PDB entry 3MX9 | X-ray diffraction, 2.60 A resolution | chains A and D of the 3 polymer chains in the assembly

[Chain A]
Protein: Protein scV3V2(G19S)
From: Chlamydomonas reinhardtii
Notes: engineered mutation(s): G19S
Sequence (362 residues; row label = number of the first residue in the row; note: 1 number in that range is skipped by the numbering (no residue carries it; nothing is unmodelled there); numbering starts at 0):
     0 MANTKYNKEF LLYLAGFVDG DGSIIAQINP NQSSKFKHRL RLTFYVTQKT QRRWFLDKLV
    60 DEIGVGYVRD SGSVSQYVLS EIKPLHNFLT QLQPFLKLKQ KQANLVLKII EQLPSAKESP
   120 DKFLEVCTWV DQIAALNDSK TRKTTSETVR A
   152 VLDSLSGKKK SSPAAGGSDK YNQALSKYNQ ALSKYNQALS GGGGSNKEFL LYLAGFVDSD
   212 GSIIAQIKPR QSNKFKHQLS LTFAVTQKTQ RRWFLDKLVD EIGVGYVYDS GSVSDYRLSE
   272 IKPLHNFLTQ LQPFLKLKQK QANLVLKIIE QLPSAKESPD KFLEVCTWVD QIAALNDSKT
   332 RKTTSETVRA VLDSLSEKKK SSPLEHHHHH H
Not modelled in the structure: 0-1, 152-195, 345-362
Ion coordination: Ca2+ site 1: Gly19, Asp211 (shared with 1 residue of chain C; DC614(D) of chain D); Ca2+ site 2: Asp20, Ser210 (shared with 1 residue of chain C; DC615(D) of chain D)

[Chain D]
Molecule: 24-nt DNA strand
Sequence (24 nucleotides; row label = number of the first residue in the row):
   601 TCTGGCTGAG GTACCTGAGA ACAA
Ion coordination: Ca2+ site 1: DC614 (shared with Gly19(A), Asp211(A) of chain A; 1 residue of chain C); Ca2+ site 2: DC615 (shared with Asp20(A), Ser210(A) of chain A; 1 residue of chain C)

[Chain A / chain D interface]
Contacting residue pairs (60):
  Asp20(A) with DC615(D), phosphate contact
  Ser32(A) with DT601(D), phosphate contact
  Ser33(A) with DC602(D), phosphate contact
  Lys34(A) with DT601(D), sugar contact; DC602(D), hydrogen bond to the phosphate
  Arg38(A) with DT603(D), base contact; DG604(D), hydrogen bond to the base
  Arg40(A) with DG604(D), hydrogen bond to the base; DG605(D), hydrogen bond to the base; DC606(D), base contact
  Tyr66(A) with DG605(D), phosphate contact; DC606(D), base contact
  Arg68(A) with DT607(D), base contact; DG608(D), hydrogen bond to the base; DA609(D), base contact
  Ser79(A) with DG604(D), phosphate contact; DG605(D), phosphate contact
  Glu80(A) with DG604(D), phosphate contact
  Ile81(A) with DG604(D), hydrogen bond to the phosphate
  Asp137(A) with DA613(D), sugar contact
  Thr140(A) with DG610(D), sugar contact
  Ser210(A) with DC615(D), phosphate contact
  Asp211(A) with DC614(D), phosphate contact; DC615(D), phosphate contact
  Gly212(A) with DC615(D), sugar contact; DT616(D), phosphate contact
  Ser213(A) with DC615(D), sugar contact; DT616(D), hydrogen bond to the phosphate
  Ile215(A) with DT616(D), base contact; DG617(D), phosphate contact
  Gln217(A) with DG617(D), sugar contact; DA618(D), hydrogen bond to the base
  Lys219(A) with DG619(D), hydrogen bond to the base
  Arg221(A) with DA621(D), base contact; DC622(D), base contact
  Ala235(A) with DT616(D), base contact
  Thr237(A) with DC614(D), sugar contact; DC615(D), base contact
  Gln238(A) with DC614(D), hydrogen bond to the phosphate
  Lys239(A) with DA613(D), salt bridge to the phosphate; DC614(D), hydrogen bond to the phosphate
  Arg242(A) with DC614(D), salt bridge to the phosphate
  Val264(A) with DC614(D), base contact
  Asp266(A) with DT616(D), base contact
  Arg268(A) with DT616(D), hydrogen bond to the base; DG617(D), hydrogen bond to the base
  Lys289(A) with DT616(D), salt bridge to the phosphate
  Ala324(A) with DG617(D), phosphate contact
  Asn327(A) with DT616(D), phosphate contact; DG617(D), hydrogen bond to the phosphate
  Asp328(A) with DT616(D), hydrogen bond to the phosphate
  Ser329(A) with DT616(D), phosphate contact; DG617(D), hydrogen bond to the phosphate
  Thr331(A) with DG617(D), sugar contact; DA618(D), sugar contact
  Arg332(A) with DG617(D), phosphate contact; DA618(D), phosphate contact
  Lys333(A) with DG617(D), phosphate contact; DA618(D), hydrogen bond to the phosphate
  Thr334(A) with DA618(D), hydrogen bond to the phosphate
Also at the interface, not in a pair above, chain A (40 interface residues in all): Ile214, Pro220
Also at the interface, not in a pair above, chain D (20 interface residues in all): DG611

[Summary]
Chain A and chain D form an interface of 40 and 20 residues respectively; the contacts include 18 hydrogen
bonds and 3 salt bridges. Among the polar pairs are Arg38(A)-DG604(D), Arg40(A)-DG604(D) and
Arg40(A)-DG605(D). The Ca2+ site 1 is built by Gly19(A), Asp211(A) and DC614(D).
Chain A is Protein scV3V2(G19S) (Chlamydomonas reinhardtii) and chain D is a 24-nt DNA strand; the structure,
Molecular basis of engineered meganuclease targeting of the endogenous human RAG1 locus, was determined by
X-ray diffraction (same publication as 3MXA, 3MXB and 2XE0).
